8FA6 - chains H and L of the 3 polymer chains in the assembly; structure by X-ray diffraction, 2.60 A resolution.

[Chain H]
Protein: Ky15.10 Antibody, heavy chain
Organism: Mus musculus
Notes: antibody fragment or engineered binder
Sequence (228 residues; each row starts with the number of its first residue; a row labelled like 82A-82C holds insertion residues (82A, then the next letters in order)):
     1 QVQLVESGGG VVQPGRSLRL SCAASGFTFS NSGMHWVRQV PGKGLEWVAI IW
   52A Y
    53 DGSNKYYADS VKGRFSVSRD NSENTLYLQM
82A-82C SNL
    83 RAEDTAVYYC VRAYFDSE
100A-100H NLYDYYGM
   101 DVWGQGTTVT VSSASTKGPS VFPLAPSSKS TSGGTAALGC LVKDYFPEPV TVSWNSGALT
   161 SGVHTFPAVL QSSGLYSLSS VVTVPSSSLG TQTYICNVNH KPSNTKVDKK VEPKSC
Disulfides: Cys22-Cys92, Cys140-Cys196

[Chain L]
Protein: Ky15.10 Antibody, light chain
Organism: Mus musculus
Notes: antibody fragment or engineered binder
Sequence (213 residues; numbered 1 to 214; 1 number in that range is skipped by the numbering (no residue carries it; nothing is unmodelled there); the number before each row is that of its first residue):
     1 DIQMTQSPST LSASVGDRVT ITCRASQSIS RWLAWFQKKP GKAPKLLIYT ASNLESGVPS
    61 RFSGSGSGTE FTLTISSLQP DDFATYYCQQ YYNY
    96 WTFGQGTKVE VKRTVAAPSV FIFPPSDEQL KSGTASVVCL LNNFYPREAK VQWKVDNALQ
   156 SGNSQESVTE QDSKDSTYSL SSTLTLSKAD YEKHKVYACE VTHQGLSSPV TKSFNRGEC
Disulfides: Cys23-Cys88, Cys134-Cys194

[Interface between chain H and chain L]
Contacting residue pairs (73):
  His35(H) - Trp96(L)
  Val37(H) - Phe98(L)  hydrophobic
  Gln39(H) - Lys38(L)
  Gln39(H) - Tyr87(L)
  Leu45(H) - Phe98(L)
  Trp47(H) - Tyr94(L)  hydrophobic
  Trp47(H) - Trp96(L)
  Ile50(H) - Trp96(L)  hydrophobic
  Tyr91(H) - Lys38(L)
  Tyr91(H) - Pro44(L)
  Tyr96(H) - Tyr49(L)
  Tyr96(H) - Glu55(L)  hydrogen bond
  Asp100D(H) - Trp32(L)  hydrogen bond
  Tyr100E(H) - Trp32(L)
  Tyr100E(H) - Tyr49(L)
  Tyr100E(H) - Tyr91(L)
  Tyr100E(H) - Tyr92(L)  hydrophobic
  Tyr100F(H) - Tyr49(L)
  Tyr100F(H) - Tyr91(L)
  Tyr100F(H) - Trp96(L)  hydrogen bond (backbone-side chain)
  Gly100G(H) - Tyr49(L)  hydrogen bond (backbone-side chain)
  Gly100G(H) - Tyr91(L)
  Gly100G(H) - Trp96(L)
  Met100H(H) - Phe36(L)
  Met100H(H) - Leu46(L)
  Met100H(H) - Gln89(L)  hydrogen bond
  Met100H(H) - Trp96(L)  hydrophobic
  Asp101(H) - Leu46(L)
  Trp103(H) - Phe36(L)
  Trp103(H) - Pro44(L)
  Trp103(H) - Phe98(L)  hydrophobic
  Gly104(H) - Ala43(L)
  Gln105(H) - Gly41(L)
  Gln105(H) - Lys42(L)
  Gln105(H) - Ala43(L)
  Phe122(H) - Ser121(L)
  Phe122(H) - Glu123(L)
  Phe122(H) - Gln124(L)
  Pro123(H) - Ser121(L)
  Leu124(H) - Phe118(L)
  Leu124(H) - Val133(L)  hydrophobic
  Ala125(H) - Phe118(L)
  Lys129(H) - Phe116(L)
  Lys129(H) - Ile117(L)
  Lys129(H) - Ser208(L)  hydrogen bond (side chain-backbone)
  Ser130(H) - Phe116(L)
  Ser130(H) - Phe118(L)
  Thr131(H) - Phe116(L)
  Ser132(H) - Phe116(L)
  Ala137(H) - Phe116(L)  hydrophobic
  Ala137(H) - Phe118(L)
  Leu138(H) - Phe118(L)  hydrophobic
  Leu141(H) - Ser131(L)
  Lys143(H) - Gln124(L)
  His164(H) - Asn137(L)  hydrogen bond
  His164(H) - Asn138(L)
  His164(H) - Ser174(L)
  Phe166(H) - Leu135(L)  hydrophobic
  Phe166(H) - Ser162(L)
  Phe166(H) - Thr164(L)
  Phe166(H) - Ser174(L)
  Phe166(H) - Leu175(L)
  Phe166(H) - Ser176(L)
  Pro167(H) - Ser162(L)  hydrogen bond (backbone-side chain)
  Pro167(H) - Val163(L)
  Val169(H) - Gln160(L)
  Val169(H) - Ser162(L)
  Leu170(H) - Gln160(L)  hydrogen bond (backbone-side chain)
  Gln171(H) - Gln160(L)
  Val181(H) - Leu135(L)  hydrophobic
  Thr183(H) - Asn137(L)
  Lys209(H) - Glu123(L)  salt bridge
  Cys216(H) - Cys214(L)  hydrophobic
Other interface residues (no listed pair), chain H (44 interface residues in all): Glu46, Tyr58, Tyr100C, Val121, Ser179
Other interface residues (no listed pair), chain L (46 interface residues in all): Thr50, Val115, Ser127, Thr129, Glu161, Thr178, Thr180, Phe209, Glu213

[Overview]
44 residues of chain H face 46 of chain L across their interface; the contacts include 9 hydrogen bonds and 1
salt bridge. Among the polar pairs are Lys209(H)-Glu123(L), Tyr96(H)-Glu55(L) and Asp100D(H)-Trp32(L).
Chain H is Ky15.10 Antibody, heavy chain and chain L is Ky15.10 Antibody, light chain, both from Mus musculus;
the structure, Crystal structure of Ky15.10 Fab in complex with circumsporozoite protein DND peptide, was
determined by X-ray diffraction together with 8F95, 8F9E, 8F9F, 8F9S, 8F9T, 8F9U and 11 further entries from
the same study.
